PDB entry 6FQE | X-ray diffraction, 1.75 A resolution | chains A and B

[Chain A]
Protein: Parathion hydrolase
Source organism: Brevundimonas diminuta
Notes: EC 3.1.8.1
UniProt: P0A434 (OPD_BREDI); residue numbers follow UniProt; this construct covers 34-365
Amino-acid sequence (340 residues; row label = number of the first residue in the row):
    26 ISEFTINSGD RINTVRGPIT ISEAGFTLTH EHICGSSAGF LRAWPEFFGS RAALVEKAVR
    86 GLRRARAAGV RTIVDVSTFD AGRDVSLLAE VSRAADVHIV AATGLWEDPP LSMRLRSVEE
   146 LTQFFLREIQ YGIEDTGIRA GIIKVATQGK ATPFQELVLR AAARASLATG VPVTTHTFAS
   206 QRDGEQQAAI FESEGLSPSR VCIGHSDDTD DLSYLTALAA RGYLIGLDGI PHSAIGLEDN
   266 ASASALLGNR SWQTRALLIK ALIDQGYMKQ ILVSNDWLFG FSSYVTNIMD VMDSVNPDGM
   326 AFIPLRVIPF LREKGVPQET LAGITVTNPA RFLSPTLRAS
Unresolved in the structure: 26-34, 362-365
Covalent attachments: formate (FMT) linked to Lys-169
Sequence notes: expression tag (26-33); conflict Ala-77 (Lys in P0A434), Val-80 (Ala in P0A434), Ala-106 (Ile in P0A434), Glu-132 (Phe in P0A434), Gln-173 (Thr in P0A434), Arg-185 (Lys in P0A434), Phe-203 (Ala in P0A434), Gly-254 (His in P0A434), Asn-274 (Ile in P0A434), Ser-319 (Arg in P0A434)
Bound ions: Zn2+ site 1: His-55, His-57, Asp-301 (together with (4S,6R)-2,2,6-trimethyl-1,3-dioxan-4-ol, formate); Zn2+ site 2: His-201, His-230 (together with formate)
Small-molecule neighbours: (4S,6R)-2,2,6-trimethyl-1,3-dioxan-4-ol (D6K): His-55, His-57, Gly-60, Trp-131, His-201, His-230, His-257, Leu-271, Asp-301, Leu-303, Phe-306
Curated features (UniProtKB/Swiss-Prot):
  - binding site (Zn(2+)): His-55, His-57, Lys-169, His-201, His-230, Asp-301
  - modified residue: Lys-169 (N6-carboxylysine)

[Chain B]
Protein: Parathion hydrolase
Source organism: Brevundimonas diminuta
Notes: EC 3.1.8.1
UniProt: P0A434 (OPD_BREDI); numbering as in UniProt (aligned over 34-365)
Amino-acid sequence (340 residues; row label = number of the first residue in the row):
    26 ISEFITNSGD RINTVRGPIT ISEAGFTLTH EHICGSSAGF LRAWPEFFGS RAALVEKAVR
    86 GLRRARAAGV RTIVDVSTFD AGRDVSLLAE VSRAADVHIV AATGLWEDPP LSMRLRSVEE
   146 LTQFFLREIQ YGIEDTGIRA GIIKVATQGK ATPFQELVLR AAARASLATG VPVTTHTFAS
   206 QRDGEQQAAI FESEGLSPSR VCIGHSDDTD DLSYLTALAA RGYLIGLDGI PHSAIGLEDN
   266 ASASALLGNR SWQTRALLIK ALIDQGYMKQ ILVSNDWLFG FSSYVTNIMD VMDSVNPDGM
   326 AFIPLRVIPF LREKGVPQET LAGITVTNPA RFLSPTLRAS
Sequence notes: expression tag (26-33); conflict Ala-77 (Lys in P0A434), Val-80 (Ala in P0A434), Ala-106 (Ile in P0A434), Glu-132 (Phe in P0A434), Gln-173 (Thr in P0A434), Arg-185 (Lys in P0A434), Phe-203 (Ala in P0A434), Gly-254 (His in P0A434), Asn-274 (Ile in P0A434), Ser-319 (Arg in P0A434)
Bound ions: Zn2+ site 1: His-55, His-57, Asp-301 (together with (4S,6R)-2,2,6-trimethyl-1,3-dioxan-4-ol, formate); Zn2+ site 2: His-201, His-230 (together with formate)
Small-molecule neighbours: (4S,6R)-2,2,6-trimethyl-1,3-dioxan-4-ol: His-55, His-57, Gly-60, Val-101, Trp-131, His-230, His-257, Leu-271, Asp-301, Leu-303, Phe-306
Curated features (UniProtKB/Swiss-Prot):
  - binding site (Zn(2+)): His-55, His-57, Lys-169, His-201, His-230, Asp-301
  - modified residue: Lys-169 (N6-carboxylysine)

[How chain A and chain B interact]
Residue-residue contacts (69):
  Ser-61(A) / Ser-137(B)
  Ser-62(A) / Pro-135(B)
  Ser-62(A) / Leu-136(B)
  Ser-62(A) / Ser-137(B)  hydrogen bond
  Ala-63(A) / Ala-63(B)
  Ala-63(A) / Phe-104(B)
  Gly-64(A) / Phe-104(B)
  Phe-65(A) / Phe-104(B)
  Phe-65(A) / Ser-137(B)
  Phe-65(A) / Met-138(B)  hydrophobic
  Arg-67(A) / Glu-159(B)  salt bridge
  Ala-68(A) / Phe-104(B)  hydrophobic
  Ala-68(A) / Phe-149(B)
  Ala-68(A) / Arg-152(B)
  Ala-68(A) / Glu-159(B)
  Trp-69(A) / Arg-141(B)
  Trp-69(A) / Glu-145(B)
  Trp-69(A) / Phe-149(B)  hydrophobic
  Pro-70(A) / Arg-152(B)
  Glu-71(A) / Arg-152(B)  salt bridge
  Phe-72(A) / Arg-141(B)
  Phe-104(A) / Ala-63(B)
  Phe-104(A) / Gly-64(B)
  Phe-104(A) / Phe-65(B)
  Phe-104(A) / Ala-68(B)  hydrophobic
  Trp-131(A) / Leu-136(B)  hydrophobic
  Asp-133(A) / Pro-135(B)
  Asp-133(A) / Leu-136(B)  hydrogen bond (side chain-backbone)
  Asp-133(A) / Arg-139(B)  salt bridge
  Pro-135(A) / Ser-62(B)
  Pro-135(A) / Asp-133(B)
  Leu-136(A) / Ser-62(B)
  Leu-136(A) / Trp-131(B)  hydrophobic
  Leu-136(A) / Asp-133(B)  hydrogen bond (backbone-side chain)
  Leu-136(A) / Ser-308(B)
  Ser-137(A) / Ser-61(B)
  Ser-137(A) / Ser-62(B)  hydrogen bond
  Ser-137(A) / Phe-65(B)
  Ser-137(A) / Ser-307(B)  hydrogen bond
  Ser-137(A) / Ser-308(B)
  Met-138(A) / Phe-65(B)  hydrophobic
  Arg-139(A) / Asp-133(B)  salt bridge
  Leu-140(A) / Tyr-309(B)
  Arg-141(A) / Trp-69(B)
  Arg-141(A) / Phe-72(B)
  Arg-141(A) / Ser-307(B)  hydrogen bond (side chain-backbone)
  Arg-141(A) / Tyr-309(B)  hydrogen bond (side chain-backbone)
  Arg-141(A) / Val-310(B)
  Arg-141(A) / Thr-311(B)  hydrogen bond
  Glu-145(A) / Trp-69(B)
  Glu-145(A) / Thr-311(B)  hydrogen bond
  Phe-149(A) / Ala-68(B)
  Phe-149(A) / Trp-69(B)  hydrophobic
  Arg-152(A) / Ala-68(B)
  Arg-152(A) / Pro-70(B)
  Arg-152(A) / Glu-71(B)  salt bridge
  Glu-159(A) / Arg-67(B)  salt bridge
  Glu-159(A) / Ala-68(B)
  Asp-160(A) / Arg-67(B)  salt bridge
  Ser-307(A) / Ser-137(B)  hydrogen bond
  Ser-307(A) / Arg-141(B)  hydrogen bond (backbone-side chain)
  Ser-308(A) / Leu-136(B)
  Ser-308(A) / Ser-137(B)  hydrogen bond (backbone-side chain)
  Tyr-309(A) / Leu-140(B)
  Tyr-309(A) / Arg-141(B)  hydrogen bond (backbone-side chain)
  Val-310(A) / Leu-140(B)
  Val-310(A) / Arg-141(B)
  Thr-311(A) / Arg-141(B)  hydrogen bond
  Thr-311(A) / Glu-145(B)  hydrogen bond
Also at the interface, not in a pair above, chain A (34 interface residues in all): Glu-132, Leu-146, Thr-161
Also at the interface, not in a pair above, chain B (32 interface residues in all): Glu-132, Glu-153

[Overview]
The interface between chain A and chain B involves 34 residues on one side and 32 on the other, with 15
hydrogen bonds and 7 salt bridges. Polar contacts include Arg-67(A)/Glu-159(B), Glu-71(A)/Arg-152(B) and
Asp-133(A)/Arg-139(B). Chain A binds (4S,6R)-2,2,6-trimethyl-1,3-dioxan-4-ol. Chain B binds
(4S,6R)-2,2,6-trimethyl-1,3-dioxan-4-ol.
Chain A is Parathion hydrolase and chain B is Parathion hydrolase, both from Brevundimonas diminuta; the
structure, Phosphotriesterase PTE_A53_4, was determined by X-ray diffraction.
